Entry 8US8 (X-ray diffraction, 2.56 A resolution); this record covers chains B and R of the 5 polymer chains in the assembly.

== Chain B ==
Protein: B1E11K Fab A Kappa Light Chain
Organism: Homo sapiens
Notes: antibody fragment or engineered binder
Sequence (215 residues; numbered 1 to 214 plus 1 insertion-coded residue; the number before each row is that of its first residue):
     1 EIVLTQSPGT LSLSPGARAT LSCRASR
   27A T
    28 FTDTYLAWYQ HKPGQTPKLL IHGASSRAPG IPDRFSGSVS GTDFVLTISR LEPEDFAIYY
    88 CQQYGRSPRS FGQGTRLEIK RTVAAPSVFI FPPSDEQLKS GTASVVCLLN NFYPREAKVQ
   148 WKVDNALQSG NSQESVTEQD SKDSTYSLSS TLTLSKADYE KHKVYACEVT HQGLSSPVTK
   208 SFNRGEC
Not modelled in the structure: 214
Disulfides: Cys23-Cys88, Cys134-Cys194

== Chain R ==
Protein: Ring-infected erythrocyte surface antigen peptide
UniProt: P13830 (RESA_PLAFF); residues 1-16 here correspond to UniProt positions 944-959 (UniProt number = residue number + 943)
Sequence (19 residues; each row starts with the number of its first residue; numbering starts at 0):
     0 XEENVEENVE ENVEENVGG
Not modelled in the structure: 18
Differences from the reference sequence: expression tag (0, 17-18)
Modified positions: ACA (6-aminohexanoic acid) at position 0

== How chain B and chain R interact ==
Pairs across the interface - 23 pairs, chain B then chain R:
  Tyr32(B) - Asn15(R)
  Leu46(B) - Val8(R)  hydrophobic
  His49(B) - Glu6(R)  hydrogen bond (side chain-backbone)
  His49(B) - Asn7(R)
  His49(B) - Val8(R)
  Ser53(B) - Glu6(R)
  Arg54(B) - Glu6(R)
  Ala55(B) - Glu5(R)
  Pro56(B) - Glu5(R)
  Pro56(B) - Asn7(R)
  Gly57(B) - Glu5(R)  hydrogen bond (backbone-side chain)
  Tyr91(B) - Val12(R)
  Gly92(B) - Glu13(R)
  Gly92(B) - Glu14(R)
  Gly92(B) - Asn15(R)  hydrogen bond (backbone-side chain)
  Arg93(B) - Glu14(R)
  Arg93(B) - Asn15(R)  hydrogen bond (side chain-backbone)
  Arg93(B) - Val16(R)
  Arg93(B) - Gly17(R)
  Ser94(B) - Glu14(R)  hydrogen bond (backbone-side chain)
  Arg96(B) - Val12(R)  hydrogen bond (side chain-backbone)
  Arg96(B) - Glu13(R)
  Arg96(B) - Glu14(R)  salt bridge
Interface residues without a listed pair, chain B (14 interface residues in all): Ile58

== Overview ==
The interface between chain B and chain R involves 14 residues on one side and 10 on the other, with 6
hydrogen bonds and 1 salt bridge. Among the polar pairs are Arg96(B)-Glu14(R), His49(B)-Glu6(R) and
Gly57(B)-Glu5(R).
Chain B is B1E11K Fab A Kappa Light Chain (Homo sapiens) and chain R is Ring-infected erythrocyte surface
antigen peptide; the structure, Crystal structure of B1E11K malarial antibody in complex with RESA repeat
peptide, was determined by X-ray diffraction.
